PDB entry 8X16 | electron microscopy, 3.29 A resolution | chains B and H of the 5 polymer chains in the assembly

# Chain B
Name: Guanine nucleotide-binding protein G(I)/G(S)/G(T) subunit beta-1
Organism: Rattus norvegicus
UniProtKB: P54311 (GBB1_RAT); residues 2-340 here = UniProt positions 2-340
Sequence (345 residues; row label = number of the first residue in the row; numbers below 1 keep their minus sign (Met-4 is residue -4)):
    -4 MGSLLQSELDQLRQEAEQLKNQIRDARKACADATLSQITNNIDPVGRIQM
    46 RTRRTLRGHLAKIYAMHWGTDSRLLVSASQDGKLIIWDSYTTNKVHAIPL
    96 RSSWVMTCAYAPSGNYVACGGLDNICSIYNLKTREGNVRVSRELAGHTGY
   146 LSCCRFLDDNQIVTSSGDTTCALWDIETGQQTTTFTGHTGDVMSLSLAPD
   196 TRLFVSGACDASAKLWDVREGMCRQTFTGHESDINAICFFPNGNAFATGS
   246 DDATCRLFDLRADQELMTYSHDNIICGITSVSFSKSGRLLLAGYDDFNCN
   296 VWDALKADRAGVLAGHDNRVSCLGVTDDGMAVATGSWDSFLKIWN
Disordered / not traced: -4 to 1
Sequence notes: initiating methionine (-4); expression tag (-3 to 1)
UniProt features mapped onto this chain:
  - modified residue: Ser2 (N-acetylserine), His266 (Phosphohistidine)

# Chain H
Name: scFv16
Organism: Mus musculus
Notes: antibody fragment or engineered binder
Sequence (247 residues; row label = number of the first residue in the row; note: 13 numbers in that range are skipped by the numbering (no residue carries them; nothing is unmodelled there); a row labelled like 121A-121N holds insertion residues (121A, then the next letters in order)):
     2 VQLVESGGGLVQPGGSRKLSCSASGFAFSSFGMHWVRQAPEKGLEWVAYI
    52 SSGSGTIYYADTVKGRFTISRDDPKNTLFLQMTSLRSEDTAMYYCVRSIY
   102 YYGSSPFDFWGQGTTLTVSA
121A-121N GGGGSGGGGSGGGG
   135 SADIVMTQATSSVPVTPGESVSISCRSSKSLLHSNGNTYLYWFLQRPGQS
   185 PQLLIYRMSNLASGVPDRFSGSGSGTAFTLTISRLEAEDVGVYYCMQHLE
   235 YPLTFGAGTKLEL
Disordered / not traced: 121A-121N

# How chain B and chain H interact
Pairs across the interface (11):
  Asp66(B) - Tyr103(H)
  Arg68(B) - Tyr103(H)
  Leu69(B) - Tyr103(H)  hydrophobic
  Val90(B) - Tyr102(H)  hydrophobic
  His91(B) - Tyr102(H)
  Arg129(B) - Arg98(H)  hydrogen bond (backbone-side chain)
  Glu130(B) - Gly26(H)
  Glu130(B) - Phe27(H)
  Glu130(B) - Ala28(H)  hydrogen bond (backbone-backbone)
  Glu130(B) - Phe32(H)
  Gly131(B) - Phe32(H)
Also at the interface, not in a pair above, chain H (10 interface residues in all): Val2, Phe110, Ser197

# In short
The interface between chain B and chain H involves 8 residues on one side and 10 on the other, with 2 hydrogen
bonds. Polar pairs include Arg129(B)-Arg98(H) and Glu130(B)-Ala28(H).
Here chain B is Guanine nucleotide-binding protein G(I)/G(S)/G(T) subunit beta-1 (Rattus norvegicus) and chain
H is scFv16 (Mus musculus). Entry 8X16 (Cryo-EM structure of adenosine receptor A3AR bound to CF101) was
determined by electron microscopy, deposited together with 8X17.
